Entry 8RAM (electron microscopy, 2.80 A resolution); this record covers chains B and T of the 19 polymer chains in the assembly.

[Chain B]
Molecule: DNA-directed RNA polymerase II subunit RPB2
Organism: Saccharomyces cerevisiae
Notes: EC 2.7.7.6
Reference sequence: P08518 (RPB2_YEAST); residues 1-1224 here = UniProt positions 1-1224
Amino-acid sequence (1224 residues; row label = number of the first residue in the row):
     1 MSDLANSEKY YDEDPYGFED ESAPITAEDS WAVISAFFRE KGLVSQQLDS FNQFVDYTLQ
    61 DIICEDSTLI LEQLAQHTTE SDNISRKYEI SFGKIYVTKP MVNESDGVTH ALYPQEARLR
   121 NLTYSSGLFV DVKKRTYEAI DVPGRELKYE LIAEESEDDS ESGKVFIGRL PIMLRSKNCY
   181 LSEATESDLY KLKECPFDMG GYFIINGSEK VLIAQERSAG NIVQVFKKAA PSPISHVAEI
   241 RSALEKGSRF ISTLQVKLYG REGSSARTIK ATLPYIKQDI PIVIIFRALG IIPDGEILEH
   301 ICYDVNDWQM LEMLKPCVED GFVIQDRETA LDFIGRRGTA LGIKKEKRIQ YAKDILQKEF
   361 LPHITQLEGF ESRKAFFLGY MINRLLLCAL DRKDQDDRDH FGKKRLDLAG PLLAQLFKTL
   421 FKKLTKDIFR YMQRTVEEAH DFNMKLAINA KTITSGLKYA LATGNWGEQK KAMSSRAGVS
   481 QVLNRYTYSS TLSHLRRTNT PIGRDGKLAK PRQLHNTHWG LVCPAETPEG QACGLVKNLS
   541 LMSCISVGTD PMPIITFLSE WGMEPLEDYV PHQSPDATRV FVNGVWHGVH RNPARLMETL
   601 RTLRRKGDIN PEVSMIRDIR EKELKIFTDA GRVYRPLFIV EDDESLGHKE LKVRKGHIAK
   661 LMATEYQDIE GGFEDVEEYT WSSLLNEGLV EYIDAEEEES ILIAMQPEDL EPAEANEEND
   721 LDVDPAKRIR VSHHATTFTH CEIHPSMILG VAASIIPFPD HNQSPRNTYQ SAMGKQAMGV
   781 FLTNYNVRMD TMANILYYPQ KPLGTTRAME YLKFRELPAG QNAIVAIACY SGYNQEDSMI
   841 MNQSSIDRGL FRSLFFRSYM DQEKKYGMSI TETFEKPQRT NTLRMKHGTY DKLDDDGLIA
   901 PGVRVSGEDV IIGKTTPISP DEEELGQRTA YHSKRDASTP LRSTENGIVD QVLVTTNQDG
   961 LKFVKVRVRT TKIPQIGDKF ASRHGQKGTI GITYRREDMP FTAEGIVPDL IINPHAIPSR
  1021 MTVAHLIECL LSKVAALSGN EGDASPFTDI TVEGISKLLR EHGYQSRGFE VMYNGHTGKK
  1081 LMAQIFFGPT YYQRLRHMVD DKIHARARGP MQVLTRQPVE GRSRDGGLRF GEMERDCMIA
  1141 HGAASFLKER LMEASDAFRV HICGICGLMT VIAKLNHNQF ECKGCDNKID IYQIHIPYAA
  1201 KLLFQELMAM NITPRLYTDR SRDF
Disordered / not traced: 1-19, 71-89, 135-163, 438-445, 669-677, 713-723, 920-932, 1222-1224
Ion coordination: Zn2+: Cys1163, Cys1166, Cys1182, Cys1185

[Chain T]
Molecule: Template strand
Sequence (58 nucleotides; numbered 1 to 58; the number before each row is that of its first residue):
     1 GGCAAGCTTT ATTGAGGCTT AAGCAGTGGG TTCCAGGTAC TAGTGTACAT GCAGACCG
Disordered / not traced: 1-5, 44-58

[Interface between chain B and chain T]
Residue-residue contacts (19; chain B residue first):
  Ser208(B) - DT32(T)  hydrogen bond to the phosphate
  Lys210(B) - DT31(T)  phosphate contact
  Lys210(B) - DT32(T)  salt bridge to the phosphate
  Lys451(B) - DG37(T)  phosphate contact
  Ala462(B) - DT32(T)  sugar contact
  Thr463(B) - DT32(T)  sugar contact
  Val482(B) - DT31(T)  sugar contact
  Thr791(B) - DG30(T)  phosphate contact
  Thr791(B) - DT31(T)  phosphate contact
  Met792(B) - DG29(T)  phosphate contact
  Met792(B) - DG30(T)  phosphate contact
  Arg857(B) - DG30(T)  salt bridge to the phosphate
  Arg942(B) - DG30(T)  salt bridge to the phosphate
  Gly1121(B) - DG28(T)  phosphate contact
  Arg1122(B) - DG28(T)  hydrogen bond to the phosphate
  Ser1123(B) - DG29(T)  hydrogen bond to the phosphate
  Arg1129(B) - DG26(T)  salt bridge to the phosphate
  Arg1129(B) - DT27(T)  hydrogen bond to the phosphate
  Met1133(B) - DA25(T)  sugar contact
Also at the interface, not in a pair above, chain B (24 interface residues in all): Ile205, Asn206, Asn449, Lys507, Gln531, Asp1101, Gly1127, Leu1128, Gly1131
Also at the interface, not in a pair above, chain T (11 interface residues in all): DG23, DC24

[In short]
24 residues of chain B face 11 of chain T across their interface, with 4 hydrogen bonds and 4 salt bridges.
Among the polar pairs are Ser208(B)-DT32(T), Arg1122(B)-DG28(T) and Ser1123(B)-DG29(T). The Zn2+ site is built
by Cys1163(B), Cys1166(B), Cys1182(B) and Cys1185(B).
Chain B is DNA-directed RNA polymerase II subunit RPB2 (Saccharomyces cerevisiae) and chain T is Template
strand; the structure, Structure of Sen1 bound RNA Polymerase II pre-termination complex, was determined by
electron microscopy, deposited together with 8RAN, 8RAO and 8RAP.
